PDB entry 9BFO | X-ray diffraction, 1.66 A resolution | chains A and B

# Chain A (and B)
Name: Branched-chain-amino-acid aminotransferase, cytosolic
Organism: Homo sapiens
Notes: EC 2.6.1.42; chain B of this document is another copy of the same molecule, construct and numbering; everything in this record applies to it too
Reference sequence: P54687 (BCAT1_HUMAN); numbering as in UniProt (aligned over 21-385)
Sequence (365 residues; row label = number of the first residue in the row):
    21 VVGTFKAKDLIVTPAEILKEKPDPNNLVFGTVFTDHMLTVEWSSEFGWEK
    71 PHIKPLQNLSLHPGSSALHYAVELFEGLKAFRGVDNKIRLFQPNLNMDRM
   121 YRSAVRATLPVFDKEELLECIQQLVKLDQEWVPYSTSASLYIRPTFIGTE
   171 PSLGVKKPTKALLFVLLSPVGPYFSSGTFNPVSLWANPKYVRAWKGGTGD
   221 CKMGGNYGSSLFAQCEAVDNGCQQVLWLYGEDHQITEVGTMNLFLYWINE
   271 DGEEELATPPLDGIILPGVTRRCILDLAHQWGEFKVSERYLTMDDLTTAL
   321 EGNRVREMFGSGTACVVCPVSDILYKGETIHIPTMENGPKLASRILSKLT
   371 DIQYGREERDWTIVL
Not modelled in the structure: 21, 193-198 (chain B: 193-198)
Differences from the reference sequence: conflict Glu36 (Thr in P54687), Arg379 (Ser in P54687)
Modified residues: Lys222 ((2S)-2-amino-6-[[3-hydroxy-2-methyl-5-(phosphonooxymethyl)pyridin-4-yl]methylideneamino]hexanoic acid; LLP)
From the paper describing this entry:
  - post-translational modification sites: Thr33, Ser341, Tyr345
  - conformationally variable residues (loop rearrangement): Pro192

# Chain A / chain B interface
Residue-residue contacts (113):
  Phe49(A) with Leu173(B), hydrophobic
  Gly50(A) with Ser172(B); Leu173(B), hydrogen bond (backbone-backbone)
  Thr51(A) with Ser172(B)
  Phe53(A) with His82(B); Pro171(B); Leu173(B), hydrophobic
  Gln77(A) with Pro83(B)
  Asn78(A) with Ser80(B), hydrogen bond; Leu81(B); His82(B), hydrogen bond (side chain-backbone); Pro83(B)
  Leu79(A) with Leu79(B); Ser80(B); Leu81(B), hydrogen bond (backbone-backbone); Leu88(B), hydrophobic
  Ser80(A) with Asn78(B), hydrogen bond; Leu79(B)
  Leu81(A) with Asn78(B); Leu79(B), hydrogen bond (backbone-backbone); Leu81(B), hydrophobic
  His82(A) with Phe53(B); Asn78(B)
  Pro83(A) with Gln77(B); Leu79(B), hydrophobic; Phe184(B); Leu186(B)
  Gly84(A) with Leu186(B)
  Ala87(A) with Ala87(B); Glu93(B)
  Leu88(A) with Leu79(B), hydrophobic; Leu81(B), hydrophobic; Leu88(B), hydrophobic; Glu93(B); Ile167(B)
  His89(A) with Glu93(B); Phe95(B); Arg163(B), hydrogen bond; Thr165(B); Gly224(B)
  Tyr90(A) with Glu93(B), hydrogen bond (backbone-side chain); Phe95(B), hydrophobic; Arg163(B), hydrogen bond; Gly224(B); Tyr227(B); Gly228(B), hydrogen bond (backbone-backbone)
  Ala91(A) with Ala91(B), hydrophobic; Glu93(B), hydrogen bond (backbone-side chain); Gly224(B); Gly225(B); Gly228(B)
  Val92(A) with Leu231(B), hydrophobic
  Glu93(A) with Ala87(B); Leu88(B); His89(B), hydrogen bond (side chain-backbone); Tyr90(B), hydrogen bond (side chain-backbone); Ala91(B), hydrogen bond (side chain-backbone)
  Phe95(A) with His89(B); Tyr90(B), hydrophobic
  Val125(A) with Phe232(B)
  Arg126(A) with Ser229(B), hydrogen bond (side chain-backbone); Phe232(B)
  Ala127(A) with Leu231(B)
  Thr128(A) with Leu231(B); Phe232(B)
  Arg163(A) with His89(B), hydrogen bond; Tyr90(B), hydrogen bond
  Thr165(A) with His89(B)
  Ile167(A) with Leu88(B)
  Pro171(A) with Phe53(B)
  Ser172(A) with Gly50(B); Thr51(B)
  Leu173(A) with Phe49(B); Gly50(B), hydrogen bond (backbone-backbone); Arg163(B)
  Val175(A) with Leu231(B), hydrophobic
  Lys176(A) with Leu231(B)
  Lys177(A) with Cys235(B)
  Phe184(A) with Pro83(B)
  Leu186(A) with Pro83(B); Gly84(B)
  Lys209(A) with Gly216(B)
  Tyr210(A) with Gly216(B)
  Val211(A) with Trp214(B), hydrogen bond (backbone-side chain); Lys215(B); Gly216(B), hydrogen bond (backbone-backbone)
  Arg212(A) with Trp214(B)
  Trp214(A) with Val211(B); Trp214(B), hydrophobic; Tyr249(B)
  Lys215(A) with Val211(B)
  Gly216(A) with Lys209(B); Tyr210(B); Val211(B), hydrogen bond (backbone-backbone)
  Thr218(A) with Ser229(B)
  Met223(A) with Gly228(B)
  Gly224(A) with His89(B); Tyr90(B); Ala91(B)
  Gly225(A) with Ala91(B); Gly225(B)
  Tyr227(A) with Tyr90(B)
  Gly228(A) with Tyr90(B), hydrogen bond (backbone-backbone); Ala91(B)
  Ser229(A) with Thr218(B)
  Leu231(A) with Val92(B), hydrophobic; Ala127(B); Thr128(B); Lys176(B); Pro178(B)
  Phe232(A) with Val125(B); Arg126(B); Thr128(B)
Interface residues without a listed pair, chain A (60 interface residues in all): Met57, Leu76, Tyr161, Gly174, Pro178, Ala213, Ser230, Cys235, Thr260
Interface residues without a listed pair, chain B (59 interface residues in all): Met57, Leu76, Tyr161, Gly174, Val175, Lys177, Gly217, Ser230, Thr260

# In short
The interface between chain A and chain B involves 60 residues on one side and 59 on the other; the contacts
include 22 hydrogen bonds. Polar pairs include Asn78(A)-Ser80(B), Asn78(A)-His82(B) and His89(A)-Arg163(B).
From the paper: modification sites Thr33(A), Ser341(A) and Tyr345(A); conformational variability at Pro192(A).
Chain A and chain B are both Branched-chain-amino-acid aminotransferase, cytosolic (Homo sapiens); the
structure, BCAT mutant 36E, was determined by X-ray diffraction together with 9BFA from the same study.
